Entry 1XVE (X-ray diffraction, 2.40 A resolution); this record covers chains B and D of the 6 polymer chains in the assembly.

== Chain B ==
Name: Methane monooxygenase component A alpha chain
From: Methylococcus capsulatus
Notes: EC 1.14.13.25; fragment: alpha subunit
UniProtKB: P22869 (MEMA_METCA); residues 1-527 here = UniProt positions 1-527
Chain sequence (527 residues; each row starts with the number of its first residue):
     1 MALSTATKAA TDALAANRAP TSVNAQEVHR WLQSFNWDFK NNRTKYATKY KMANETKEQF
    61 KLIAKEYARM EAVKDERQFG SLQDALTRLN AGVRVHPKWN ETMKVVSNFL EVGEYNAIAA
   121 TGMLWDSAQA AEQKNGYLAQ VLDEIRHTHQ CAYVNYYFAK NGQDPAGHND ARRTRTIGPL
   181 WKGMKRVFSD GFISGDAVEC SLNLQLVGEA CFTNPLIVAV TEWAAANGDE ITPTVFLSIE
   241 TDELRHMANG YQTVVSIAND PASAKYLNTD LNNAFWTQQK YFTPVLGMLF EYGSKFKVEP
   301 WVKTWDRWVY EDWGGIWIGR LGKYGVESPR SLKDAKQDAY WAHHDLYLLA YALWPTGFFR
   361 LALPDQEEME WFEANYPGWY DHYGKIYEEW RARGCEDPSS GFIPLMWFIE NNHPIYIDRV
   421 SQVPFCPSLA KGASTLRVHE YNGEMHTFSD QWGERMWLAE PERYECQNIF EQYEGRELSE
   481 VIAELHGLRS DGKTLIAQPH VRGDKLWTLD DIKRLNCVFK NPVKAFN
Unresolved in the structure: 1-17
Ion coordination: Fe ion site 1: Glu114, Glu144, His147 (together with 3-bromobut-3-en-1-ol); Fe ion site 2: Glu144, Glu209, Glu243, His246 (together with 3-bromobut-3-en-1-ol)
Small-molecule neighbours:
  - 3-bromobut-3-en-1-ol (3BB), molecule 1: Lys98, Glu101, Thr102, Met288, Leu289, Tyr292, Gly293, Tyr347, Phe359, Arg360, Leu361
  - 3-bromobut-3-en-1-ol (3BB), molecule 2: Val106, Phe109, Leu110, Met184, Phe188, Leu216, Val220, Tyr281, Phe282, Val285, Leu286, Leu289
  - 3-bromobut-3-en-1-ol (3BB), molecule 3: Leu110, Gly113, Glu114, Ala117, Glu144, His147, Phe188, Phe192, Leu204, Gly208, Glu209, Thr213, Glu243, His246
Curated features (UniProtKB/Swiss-Prot):
  - active site: Cys151
  - binding site (Fe cation): Glu114, Glu144, His147, Glu209, Glu243, His246

== Chain D ==
Name: Methane monooxygenase component A beta chain
From: Methylococcus capsulatus
Notes: EC 1.14.13.25; fragment: beta subunit
UniProtKB: P18798 (MEMB_METCA); residue numbers follow UniProt; this construct covers 1-389
Chain sequence (389 residues; numbered 1 to 389; the number before each row is that of its first residue):
     1 MSMLGERRRG LTDPEMAAVI LKALPEAPLD GNNKMGYFVT PRWKRLTEYE ALTVYAQPNA
    61 DWIAGGLDWG DWTQKFHGGR PSWGNETTEL RTVDWFKHRD PLRRWHAPYV KDKAEEWRYT
   121 DRFLQGYSAD GQIRAMNPTW RDEFINRYWG AFLFNEYGLF NAHSQGAREA LSDVTRVSLA
   181 FWGFDKIDIA QMIQLERGFL AKIVPGFDES TAVPKAEWTN GEVYKSARLA VEGLWQEVFD
   241 WNESAFSVHA VYDALFGQFV RREFFQRLAP RFGDNLTPFF INQAQTYFQI AKQGVQDLYY
   301 NCLGDDPEFS DYNRTVMRNW TGKWLEPTIA ALRDFMGLFA KLPAGTTDKE EITASLYRVV
   361 DDWIEDYASR IDFKADRDQI VKAVLAGLK
Unresolved in the structure: 1
Small-molecule neighbours: 3-bromobut-3-en-1-ol (3BB): Leu102, Thr286, Gln289, Ile290, Gln293

== How chain B and chain D interact ==
Residue-residue contacts (241):
  Arg18(B) with Ser128(D); Ala129(D); Gly131(D); Arg134(D)
  Ala19(B) with Ser128(D), hydrogen bond (backbone-side chain)
  Pro20(B) with Gln125(D); Ser128(D)
  Thr21(B) with Leu124(D); Gln125(D), hydrogen bond (backbone-backbone); Ser128(D), hydrogen bond (backbone-side chain); Phe199(D); Lys202(D)
  Ser22(B) with Asp121(D), hydrogen bond; Leu124(D); Gln125(D); Lys202(D), hydrogen bond (backbone-side chain)
  Val23(B) with Trp117(D); Leu195(D), hydrophobic; Gly198(D); Phe199(D), hydrophobic
  Glu27(B) with Lys202(D), salt bridge
  Val28(B) with Gln191(D); Gln194(D); Leu195(D), hydrophobic
  Trp31(B) with Gln194(D); Glu209(D), hydrogen bond; Ser210(D); Thr211(D)
  Ser34(B) with Phe154(D); Thr211(D), hydrogen bond; Lys215(D), hydrogen bond (backbone-side chain)
  Phe35(B) with Leu153(D), hydrophobic; Phe154(D); Tyr157(D)
  Asn36(B) with Tyr157(D); Lys215(D); Trp235(D)
  Trp37(B) with Phe154(D); Gly158(D); Trp218(D); Thr219(D); Val231(D), hydrophobic; Glu232(D), hydrogen bond
  Phe39(B) with Glu232(D); Trp235(D), hydrophobic; Gln236(D)
  Asn41(B) with Gln236(D), hydrogen bond (backbone-side chain); Glu237(D)
  Asn42(B) with Trp235(D); Gln236(D), hydrogen bond
  Arg43(B) with Gln236(D), hydrogen bond (side chain-backbone); Phe239(D)
  Lys45(B) with Gln165(D), hydrogen bond; Trp235(D), hydrogen bond (side chain-backbone); Gln236(D); Val238(D), hydrogen bond (side chain-backbone); Phe239(D)
  Tyr46(B) with Arg80(D); Gln165(D); Arg168(D); Glu169(D), hydrogen bond
  Ile63(B) with Gln191(D)
  Ala64(B) with Lys113(D); Phe184(D), hydrophobic; Asp188(D); Gln191(D), hydrogen bond (backbone-side chain)
  Lys65(B) with Lys113(D); Glu116(D); Trp117(D); Asp188(D), salt bridge; Met192(D); Gln283(D), hydrogen bond; Tyr287(D), hydrogen bond
  Glu66(B) with Trp117(D), hydrogen bond
  Tyr67(B) with His106(D), hydrogen bond
  Ala68(B) with Val110(D); Lys113(D); Ala114(D)
  Arg69(B) with Ala114(D); Trp117(D)
  Ala72(B) with Val110(D); Ala114(D), hydrophobic
  Asp75(B) with Ala107(D); Val110(D)
  Phe79(B) with Trp105(D), hydrophobic
  Val93(B) with Leu24(D)
  Arg94(B) with Leu11(D); Ile20(D); Leu21(D)
  Val95(B) with Ile20(D); Leu24(D)
  His96(B) with Ile20(D); Ala23(D)
  Pro97(B) with Ala23(D)
  Glu111(B) with Ala56(D)
  Val112(B) with Pro58(D), hydrophobic
  Tyr115(B) with Gln57(D), hydrogen bond; Trp83(D), hydrophobic; Ser172(D), hydrogen bond (side chain-backbone); Asp173(D), hydrogen bond (side chain-backbone); Arg176(D), hydrogen bond
  Asn116(B) with Pro58(D); Trp83(D)
  Ile118(B) with Arg176(D)
  Ala119(B) with Trp83(D), hydrophobic; Ala167(D); Arg168(D); Arg176(D)
  Gly122(B) with Ser164(D)
  Met123(B) with Arg168(D), hydrogen bond
  Trp125(B) with Phe160(D), hydrophobic; Asn161(D); His163(D); Ser164(D); Ala167(D), hydrophobic
  Asp126(B) with Ser164(D), hydrogen bond; Gln165(D)
  Ala131(B) with Tyr157(D)
  Lys134(B) with Tyr157(D); Asn161(D)
  Leu138(B) with Phe160(D), hydrophobic; Phe184(D), hydrophobic
  Leu142(B) with His106(D), hydrogen bond (backbone-side chain); Phe181(D), hydrophobic; Phe184(D), hydrophobic
  Ile145(B) with Ala180(D), hydrophobic
  Arg146(B) with His106(D)
  His149(B) with Leu52(D); Thr53(D), hydrogen bond; Trp105(D); His106(D), hydrogen bond (side chain-backbone)
  Ala152(B) with Met35(D); Leu52(D)
  Tyr153(B) with Glu48(D); Leu52(D), hydrophobic
  Tyr156(B) with Met35(D), hydrophobic; Glu48(D); Leu52(D), hydrophobic
  Ala159(B) with Asn33(D); Met35(D), hydrophobic
  Lys160(B) with Asn33(D), hydrogen bond (backbone-side chain)
  Gln163(B) with Leu24(D); Pro25(D); Pro28(D); Leu29(D), hydrogen bond (backbone-backbone)
  Asp164(B) with Leu29(D)
  Pro165(B) with Asp30(D); Asn32(D); Asn33(D)
  Ala166(B) with Asp30(D)
  His168(B) with Met35(D)
  Asn169(B) with Asn32(D), hydrogen bond (side chain-backbone); Lys34(D); Met35(D); Gly36(D), hydrogen bond (backbone-backbone); Tyr37(D); Phe38(D)
  Asp170(B) with Tyr37(D), hydrogen bond; Phe38(D)
  Arg172(B) with Met35(D); Ala51(D), hydrogen bond (side chain-backbone); Leu52(D), hydrogen bond (side chain-backbone); Thr53(D); Val54(D), hydrogen bond (side chain-backbone); Tyr55(D); Ala56(D)
  Arg173(B) with Tyr37(D), hydrogen bond; Phe38(D); Leu67(D)
  Arg175(B) with Tyr55(D); Ala56(D); Asp68(D), salt bridge
  Thr176(B) with Asp68(D); Trp69(D), hydrogen bond (backbone-side chain)
  Trp181(B) with Pro58(D), hydrophobic; Asp68(D), hydrogen bond
  Lys182(B) with Trp69(D), hydrogen bond (side chain-backbone); Thr73(D)
  Lys185(B) with Asp68(D), salt bridge; Thr73(D)
  Arg186(B) with Thr73(D), hydrogen bond (backbone-side chain); Gln74(D), hydrogen bond
  Ser189(B) with Pro58(D)
  Asp190(B) with Trp72(D); Thr73(D), hydrogen bond; Gln74(D); Ser82(D), hydrogen bond
  Gly191(B) with Gln74(D)
  Ile193(B) with Phe76(D); Ser82(D); Trp83(D); Arg168(D), hydrogen bond (backbone-side chain)
  Ser194(B) with Gln74(D), hydrogen bond (backbone-side chain); Lys75(D); Phe76(D); Ser82(D), hydrogen bond
  Gly195(B) with Phe76(D)
  Glu199(B) with Gln74(D)
  Glu222(B) with Arg7(D), salt bridge
  Ala225(B) with Arg9(D); Gly10(D), hydrogen bond (backbone-backbone)
  Ala226(B) with Gly10(D); Met16(D)
  Asn227(B) with Ile20(D)
  Gly228(B) with Gly10(D); Leu11(D); Ile20(D)
  Glu230(B) with Arg9(D), salt bridge; Leu11(D)
  Phe296(B) with Met16(D), hydrophobic; Val19(D), hydrophobic; Ile20(D), hydrophobic
  Arg360(B) with Leu29(D)
  Gln422(B) with Thr73(D)
  Glu460(B) with His77(D)
  Glu462(B) with Lys75(D); His77(D); Gly78(D), hydrogen bond (side chain-backbone); Gly79(D)
  Arg463(B) with Thr73(D); Gln74(D); Lys75(D), hydrogen bond (side chain-backbone); Phe76(D); His77(D), hydrogen bond
  Tyr464(B) with Thr73(D); Gln74(D)
  Glu465(B) with Lys75(D), salt bridge
  Cys466(B) with Asp71(D); Trp72(D); Thr73(D)
  Gln467(B) with Trp69(D); Gly70(D); Asp71(D), hydrogen bond (side chain-backbone)
  Asn468(B) with Trp69(D)
  Gln472(B) with Trp69(D)
  Tyr473(B) with Trp69(D), hydrogen bond
  Arg489(B) with Leu29(D), hydrogen bond (side chain-backbone); Asp30(D)
  Ser490(B) with Asp30(D), hydrogen bond; Asn32(D)
  Gly503(B) with Leu29(D)
Interface residues without a listed pair, chain B (114 interface residues in all): Asn24, Ala25, Leu32, Leu62, Glu71, Leu89, Asn135, Thr148, Gly162, Lys295, Val420, Ile469, Leu485, Arg502
Interface residues without a listed pair, chain D (112 interface residues in all): Ala27, Glu50, Pro81, Tyr109, Lys111, Arg118, Val177, Ile187, Ala190, Arg228

== Summary ==
114 residues of chain B face 112 of chain D across their interface, with 57 hydrogen bonds and 7 salt bridges.
Polar contacts include Glu27(B)-Lys202(D), Lys65(B)-Asp188(D) and Arg175(B)-Asp68(D). Bound to chain B: 3
copies of 3-bromobut-3-en-1-ol. Ligands of chain D: 3-bromobut-3-en-1-ol.
Here chain B is Methane monooxygenase component A alpha chain and chain D is Methane monooxygenase component A
beta chain, both from Methylococcus capsulatus. Entry 1XVE (soluble methane monooxygenase hydroxylase:
3-bromo-3-butenol soaked structure) was determined by X-ray diffraction, deposited together with 1XU3, 1XU5,
1XVB, 1XVC, 1XVD, 1XVF and 1XVG.
